Entry 9EJZ (electron microscopy, 2.06 A resolution); this record covers chains A and R of the 6 polymer chains in the assembly.

[Chain A]
Protein: Guanine nucleotide-binding protein Gq chimera
From: Homo sapiens
Chain sequence (245 residues; numbered 9 to 394; 141 numbers in that range are skipped by the numbering (no residue carries them; nothing is unmodelled there); the number before each row is that of its first residue):
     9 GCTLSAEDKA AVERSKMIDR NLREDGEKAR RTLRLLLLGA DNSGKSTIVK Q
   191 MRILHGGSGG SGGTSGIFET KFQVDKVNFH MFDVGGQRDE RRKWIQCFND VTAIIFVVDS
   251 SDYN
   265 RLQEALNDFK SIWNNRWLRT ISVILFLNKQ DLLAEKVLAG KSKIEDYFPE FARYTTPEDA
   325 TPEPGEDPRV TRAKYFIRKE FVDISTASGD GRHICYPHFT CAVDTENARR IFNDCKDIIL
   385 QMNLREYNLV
Unresolved in the structure: 9-10, 191-205

[Chain R]
Protein: Human M5 muscarinic acetylcholine receptor
From: Homo sapiens
Chain sequence (343 residues; numbered -6 to 521; 185 numbers in that range are skipped by the numbering (no residue carries them; nothing is unmodelled there); the number before each row is that of its first residue; numbers below 1 keep their minus sign (Asp-6 is residue -6)):
    -6 DYKDDDDAEG DSYHNATTVN GTPVNHQPLE RHRLWEVITI AAVTAVVSLI TIVGNVLVMI
    54 SFKVNSQLKT VNNYYLLSLA CADLIIGIFS MNLYTTYILM GRWALGSLAC DLWLALDYVA
   114 SNASVMNLLV ISFDRYFSIT RPLTYRAKRT PKRAGIMIGL AWLISFILWA PAILCWQYLV
   174 GKRTVPLDEC QIQFLSEPTI TFGTAIAAFY IPVSVMTILY CRIYRETEKR TKDLADLQGS
   419 DSVPSHQMTK RKRVVLVKER KAAQTLSAIL LAFIITWTPY NIMVLVSTFC DKCVPVTLWH
   479 LGYWLCYVNS TVNPICYALC NRTFRKTFKM LLLCRWKKKK VEE
Unresolved in the structure: -6 to 25, 419-437, 513-521
Cystine bridges: Cys103-Cys183, Cys468-Cys471
Residues lining bound ligands:
  - vu6007678 (A1BKS): Tyr68, Val123, Phe126, Asp127, Tyr129, Phe130, Thr133, Arg134, Thr137, Tyr138, Lys141, Arg146, Ile149, Met150
  - acetylcholine (ACH): Asp110, Tyr111, Ser114, Asn115, Trp162, Ala201, Trp455, Tyr458, Tyr481, Cys484, Tyr485
What the authors report for this chain:
  - conformationally variable residues (loop rearrangement, side-chain flip): Phe130, Arg134, Tyr138, Lys141, Trp455
  - binding site for acetylcholine: Asp110, Tyr111, Trp455, Tyr458, Asn459, Tyr481
  - binding site for vu6007678: Tyr68, Val123, Phe126, Tyr129, Phe130, Thr133, Arg134, Tyr138, Lys141, Arg146, Ile149, Met150
  - mutagenesis - F130M, S131C/I132V/R134K/R139P/A140V/P144T/R146M/I149M/G152A/L153A: abolished signaling in response to vu6007678
  - mutagenesis - R146M: decreased signaling in response to vu6007678
  - mutagenesis - Y68F, V123I, T133A, R134A, R134K, K141A: unchanged signaling in response to vu6007678
  - mutagenesis - F130M, R146M: unchanged binding to vu6007678
  - mutagenesis - K141A: increased signaling

[How chain A and chain R interact]
Pairs across the interface (53):
  Arg38(A) with Arg139(R), hydrogen bond (backbone-side chain)
  Leu41(A) with Leu136(R), hydrophobic; Arg139(R)
  Val217(A) with Leu136(R), hydrophobic
  Phe219(A) with Leu136(R), hydrophobic
  Arg342(A) with Leu230(R), hydrogen bond (side chain-backbone); Gln231(R); Gly232(R)
  Val346(A) with Gln231(R)
  Ile358(A) with Arg223(R); Leu227(R), hydrophobic; Gln231(R)
  Cys359(A) with Gln231(R), hydrogen bond (backbone-side chain)
  Tyr360(A) with Leu230(R), hydrophobic
  Pro361(A) with Leu230(R); Gln231(R)
  His362(A) with Leu230(R)
  Phe376(A) with Leu136(R), hydrophobic
  Asp378(A) with Leu230(R)
  Cys379(A) with Leu136(R)
  Lys380(A) with Pro135(R); Leu136(R)
  Asp381(A) with Arg223(R), salt bridge
  Ile383(A) with Pro135(R); Leu136(R), hydrophobic; Arg139(R)
  Leu384(A) with Ile132(R); Pro135(R), hydrophobic; Arg223(R)
  Gln385(A) with Arg223(R), hydrogen bond
  Asn387(A) with Ser131(R), hydrogen bond (side chain-backbone); Arg142(R)
  Leu388(A) with Ile132(R), hydrophobic; Thr220(R); Arg223(R)
  Glu390(A) with Asn65(R), hydrogen bond; Cys498(R); Asn499(R)
  Tyr391(A) with Asp127(R); Arg128(R); Ser131(R), hydrogen bond; Ile132(R), hydrophobic; Arg142(R), hydrogen bond; Thr443(R); Cys498(R)
  Asn392(A) with Lys439(R); Thr443(R), hydrogen bond (backbone-side chain); Cys498(R)
  Leu393(A) with Ile216(R), hydrophobic; Ala440(R); Thr443(R); Leu444(R), hydrophobic
  Val394(A) with Lys439(R)
Also at the interface, not in a pair above, chain A (31 interface residues in all): Arg39, Asp215, Tyr339, Ser349, Arg389
Also at the interface, not in a pair above, chain R (26 interface residues in all): Thr63, Thr133, Thr137, Arg503
From the paper, about this interface:
  - interface residues, chain R: Leu136(R), Arg139(R)

[In short]
31 residues of chain A and 26 residues of chain R are in contact, with 9 hydrogen bonds and 1 salt bridge.
Among the polar pairs are Asp381(A)-Arg223(R), Arg38(A)-Arg139(R) and Arg342(A)-Leu230(R). The paper reports a
binding site for vu6007678 at Tyr68(R), Val123(R) and Phe126(R) among others; F130M and
S131C/I132V/R134K/R139P/A140V/P144T/R146M/I149M/G152A/L153A of chain R abolish signaling in response to
vu6007678; 9 substitutions were tested in all.
Chain A is Guanine nucleotide-binding protein Gq chimera and chain R is Human M5 muscarinic acetylcholine
receptor, both from Homo sapiens; the structure, Human M5 muscarinic acetylcholine receptor complex with
mini-Gq, agonist acetylcholine and positive allosteric modulator VU6007678, was determined by electron
microscopy (same publication as 9EK0).
